PDB entry 1H8E | X-ray diffraction, 2.00 A resolution | chains C and D of the 9 polymer chains in the assembly

# Chain C
Name: Bovine mitochondrial F1-atpase
Source organism: Bos taurus
Notes: EC 3.6.1.34
UniProt: P19483 (ATP0_BOVIN); residues 1-510 here correspond to UniProt positions 44-553 (UniProt number = residue number + 43)
Sequence (510 residues; numbered 1 to 510; the number before each row is that of its first residue):
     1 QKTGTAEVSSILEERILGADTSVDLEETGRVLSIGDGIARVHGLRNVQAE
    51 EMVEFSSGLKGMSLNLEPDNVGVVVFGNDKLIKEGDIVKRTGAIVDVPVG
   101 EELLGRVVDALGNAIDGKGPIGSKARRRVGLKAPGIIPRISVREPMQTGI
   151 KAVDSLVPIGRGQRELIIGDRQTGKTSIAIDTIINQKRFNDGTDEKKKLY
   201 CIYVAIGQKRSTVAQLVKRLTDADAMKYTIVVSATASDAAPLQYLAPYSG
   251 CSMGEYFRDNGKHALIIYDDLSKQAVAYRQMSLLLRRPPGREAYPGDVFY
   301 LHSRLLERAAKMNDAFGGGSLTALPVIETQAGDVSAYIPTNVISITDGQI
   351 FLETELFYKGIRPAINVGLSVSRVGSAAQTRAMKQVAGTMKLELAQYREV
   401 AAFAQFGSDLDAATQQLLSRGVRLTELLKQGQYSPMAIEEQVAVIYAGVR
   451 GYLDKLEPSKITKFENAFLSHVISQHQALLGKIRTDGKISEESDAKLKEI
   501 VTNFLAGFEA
Disordered / not traced: 1-18, 405-408
Construct notes: engineered mutation Gly481 (Ser524 in P19483)
Metal / ion sites: Mg2+: Thr176 (together with ADP)
Ligand contacts:
  - ADP (adenosine-5'-diphosphate), molecule 1: Asp170, Arg171, Gln172, Thr173, Gly174, Lys175, Thr176, Ser177, Phe357, Arg362, Pro363, Gln430, Gly431, Gln432
  - ADP, molecule 2: Val371, Ser372, Arg373
Swiss-Prot annotation at these positions:
  - binding site (ATP): Gln172, Gly174, Lys175, Thr176, Ser177, Gln430, Gln432
  - binding site (Mg(2+)): Thr176, Asp269
  - site: Ser370 (Required for activity)
  - modified residue: Gln1 (Pyrrolidone carboxylic acid), Ser10 (Phosphoserine), Ser22 (Phosphoserine), Ser33 (Phosphoserine), Ser63 (Phosphoserine), Lys80 (N6-acetyllysine), Lys83 (N6-acetyllysine), Lys89 (N6-acetyllysine), Thr91 (Phosphothreonine), Lys118 (N6-acetyllysine), Ser123 (Phosphoserine), Lys124 (N6-acetyllysine), Ser141 (Phosphoserine), Arg161 (Omega-N-methylarginine), Lys187 (N6-acetyllysine), Lys196 (N6-acetyllysine), Lys197 (N6-acetyllysine), Lys218 (N6-acetyllysine), Lys262 (N6-acetyllysine), Lys384 (N6-acetyllysine) and 6 more in UniProt
  - glycosylation: Ser33 (O-linked (GlcNAc) serine)
Reported in the primary citation:
  - catalytic residues: Arg373
  - binding site for tetrafluoroaluminate: Arg373
  - binding site for sulfate ion: Arg373

# Chain D
Name: Bovine mitochondrial F1-atpase
Source organism: Bos taurus
Notes: EC 3.6.1.34
UniProt: P00829 (ATPB_BOVIN); the author numbering skips numbers that UniProt does not, so the offset changes along the chain: -4 to -1 = UniProt 47-50; 1-478 = UniProt 51-528
Sequence (482 residues; each row starts with the number of its first residue; note: 1 number in that range is skipped by the numbering (no residue carries it; nothing is unmodelled there); numbers below 1 keep their minus sign (Ala-4 is residue -4)):
    -4 AAQA
     1 SPSPKAGATTGRIVAVIGAVVDVQFDEGLPPILNALEVQGRETRLVLEVA
    51 QHLGESTVRTIAMDGTEGLVRGQKVLDSGAPIRIPVGPETLGRIMNVIGE
   101 PIDERGPIKTKQFAAIHAEAPEFVEMSVEQEILVTGIKVVDLLAPYAKGG
   151 KIGLFGGAGVGKTVLIMELINNVAKAHGGYSVFAGVGERTREGNDLYHEM
   201 IESGVINLKDATSKVALVYGQMNEPPGARARVALTGLTVAEYFRDQEGQD
   251 VLLFIDNIFRFTQAGSEVSALLGRIPSAVGYQPTLATDMGTMQERITTTK
   301 KGSITSVQAIYVPADDLTDPAPATTFAHLDATTVLSRAIAELGIYPAVDP
   351 LDSTSRIMDPNIVGSEHYDVARGVQKILQDYKSLQDIIAILGMDELSEED
   401 KLTVSRARKIQRFLSQPFQVAEVFTGHLGKLVPLKETIKGFQQILAGEYD
   451 HLPEQAFYMVGPIEEAVAKADKLAEEHS
Disordered / not traced: -4 to -1, 1-8, 476-478
Metal / ion sites: tetrafluoroaluminate ion: Lys162 (together with ADP); Mg2+: Thr163 (together with ADP, tetrafluoroaluminate)
Ligand contacts: ADP (adenosine-5'-diphosphate): Gly157, Ala158, Gly159, Val160, Gly161, Lys162, Thr163, Val164, Tyr345, Pro346, Phe418, Ala421, Phe424, Thr425
Swiss-Prot annotation at these positions:
  - binding site (ADP): Gly159, Val160, Gly161, Lys162, Thr163, Val164
  - binding site (ATP): Gly159, Gly161, Lys162, Thr163, Val164, Arg189
  - binding site (phosphate): Gly159, Val160, Gly161, Lys162, Thr163
  - binding site (Mg(2+)): Thr163, Glu188
  - modified residue: Lys74 (N6-acetyllysine), Lys111 (N6-acetyllysine), Lys148 (N6-acetyllysine), Lys209 (N6-acetyllysine), Lys214 (N6-acetyllysine), Thr262 (Phosphothreonine), Ser365 (Phosphoserine), Lys376 (N6-acetyllysine), Ser383 (Phosphoserine), Lys430 (N6-acetyllysine), Lys435 (N6-acetyllysine), Lys472 (N6-acetyllysine)
  - glycosylation: Ser56 (O-linked (GlcNAc) serine)
Reported in the primary citation:
  - catalytic residues: Lys162, Glu188, Arg189
  - binding site for tetrafluoroaluminate ion: Lys162, Arg189
  - Mg2+ coordination: Thr163
  - Mg2+ coordination through a water molecule: Glu192, Asp256
  - binding site for ADP: Gly161 to Thr163, Val164, Tyr345, Phe418, Ala421 to His427
  - binding site for sulfate ion: Lys162, Arg189

# Chain C / chain D interface
Contacting residue pairs - 127 pairs, chain C then chain D:
  Gly43(C) with Arg71(D), hydrogen bond (backbone-side chain)
  Leu44(C) with Arg71(D), hydrogen bond (backbone-side chain)
  Arg45(C) with Val70(D); Arg71(D)
  Asn46(C) with Val70(D)
  Val47(C) with Val70(D)
  Gln48(C) with Gly68(D); Leu69(D); Val70(D)
  Ala49(C) with Val16(D), hydrophobic; Thr66(D); Glu67(D); Gly68(D), hydrogen bond (backbone-backbone); Leu69(D), hydrogen bond (backbone-backbone)
  Glu50(C) with Glu67(D)
  Leu64(C) with Val16(D)
  Asn65(C) with Val16(D); Ile17(D)
  Leu66(C) with Ala15(D); Val16(D), hydrogen bond (backbone-backbone); Leu69(D); Arg71(D)
  Glu67(C) with Val14(D); Arg71(D), hydrogen bond (backbone-side chain)
  Pro68(C) with Val14(D)
  Asn70(C) with Arg71(D)
  Val71(C) with Arg71(D)
  Ile94(C) with Gly68(D)
  Lys132(C) with Asp64(D), salt bridge; Asn223(D); Glu224(D), salt bridge
  Ala133(C) with Asn223(D)
  Pro134(C) with Thr190(D)
  Gly135(C) with Thr190(D)
  Ile136(C) with Thr190(D); Gly193(D); Asn194(D); Tyr219(D), hydrophobic
  Ile137(C) with Ile102(D); Asp103(D); Tyr197(D), hydrophobic
  Arg139(C) with Thr190(D); Asn194(D)
  Ile140(C) with Asn194(D)
  Ser141(C) with Asn194(D); Asp195(D), hydrogen bond
  Arg164(C) with Arg189(D)
  Arg287(C) with Ile17(D)
  Pro288(C) with Ala270(D), hydrophobic
  Arg291(C) with Val279(D); Tyr281(D); Pro313(D); Asp319(D), salt bridge
  Gly296(C) with Glu267(D)
  Asp297(C) with Glu267(D)
  Phe299(C) with Arg260(D); Gln263(D)
  Tyr300(C) with Glu224(D); Pro225(D); Pro226(D); Arg229(D); Glu267(D)
  Ser303(C) with Met222(D), hydrogen bond (side chain-backbone)
  Arg304(C) with Met222(D)
  Glu307(C) with Glu188(D); Arg189(D); Thr190(D), hydrogen bond; Met222(D); Asn223(D)
  Ser335(C) with Ala314(D); Asp315(D)
  Tyr337(C) with Ala314(D)
  Thr340(C) with Ala158(D); Tyr311(D), hydrogen bond (backbone-side chain); Ala314(D), hydrogen bond (side chain-backbone)
  Asn341(C) with Tyr311(D)
  Ile343(C) with Ala158(D), hydrophobic; Arg189(D)
  Ser344(C) with Ala158(D); Arg189(D), hydrogen bond (backbone-side chain); Met222(D); Arg260(D), hydrogen bond; Tyr311(D)
  Ile345(C) with Arg189(D), hydrogen bond (backbone-side chain); Met222(D), hydrophobic
  Thr346(C) with Arg189(D), hydrogen bond (backbone-side chain)
  Asp347(C) with Arg189(D), salt bridge; Arg191(D), salt bridge
  Gly368(C) with Glu341(D)
  Leu369(C) with Arg337(D); Glu341(D)
  Ser372(C) with Phe424(D)
  Arg373(C) with Gly159(D); Arg189(D); Arg191(D); Phe424(D)
  Val374(C) with Val423(D); Phe424(D)
  Gly375(C) with Val423(D); Phe424(D)
  Ser376(C) with Val423(D), hydrogen bond (backbone-backbone)
  Gly388(C) with Thr425(D); Gly426(D)
  Thr389(C) with Thr425(D); Gly426(D); His427(D)
  Leu392(C) with Gly343(D); Tyr345(D), hydrophobic; Thr425(D); Tyr458(D)
  Ala395(C) with Glu341(D); Leu342(D); Gly343(D)
  Gln396(C) with Leu342(D), hydrogen bond (side chain-backbone); Ile344(D); Arg412(D), hydrogen bond; Gln455(D), hydrogen bond; Tyr458(D)
  Glu399(C) with Leu342(D); Arg408(D), salt bridge; Arg412(D), salt bridge
  Phe403(C) with Tyr381(D); Val404(D), hydrophobic; Arg408(D)
  Asp411(C) with Pro453(D)
  Ala413(C) with Pro453(D), hydrophobic
  Leu417(C) with Gln455(D)
Interface residues without a listed pair, chain C (69 interface residues in all): Arg128, Val142, Ala336, Asn366, Val371, Ala377, Val400
Interface residues without a listed pair, chain D (70 interface residues in all): Gly18, Ile94, Glu104, Gly187, His198, Ser266, Gly280, Ala340, Ile388, Met393, Met459

# Overview
69 residues of chain C face 70 of chain D across their interface, with 19 hydrogen bonds and 7 salt bridges.
Among the polar pairs are Lys132(C)-Asp64(D), Lys132(C)-Glu224(D) and Arg291(C)-Asp319(D). The paper reports
catalytic residues Arg373(C) and Lys162(D) among others; a binding site for ADP at Gly161(D), Val164(D) and
Tyr345(D) among others.
Here chain C is Bovine mitochondrial F1-atpase and chain D is Bovine mitochondrial F1-atpase, both from Bos
taurus. Entry 1H8E ((ADP.AlF4)2(ADP.SO4) bovine F1-ATPase (all three catalytic sites occupied)) was determined
by X-ray diffraction.
